PDB entry 6E63 | X-ray diffraction, 2.60 A resolution | chains P and H of the 3 polymer chains in the assembly

# Chain P
Protein: Pf48/45
Source organism: Plasmodium falciparum
UniProt: A8QVT1 (A8QVT1_PLAFA); residues 291-428 here correspond to UniProt positions 284-421 (UniProt number = residue number - 7)
Chain sequence (138 residues; row label = number of the first residue in the row):
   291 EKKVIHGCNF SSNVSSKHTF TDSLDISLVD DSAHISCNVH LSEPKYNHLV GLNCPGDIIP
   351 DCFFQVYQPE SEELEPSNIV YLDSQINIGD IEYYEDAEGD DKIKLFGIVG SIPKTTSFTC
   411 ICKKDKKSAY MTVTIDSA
Not modelled in the structure: 291-292, 359-364, 427-428
Cystine bridges: Cys298-Cys327, Cys344-Cys412, Cys352-Cys410
Reported in the primary citation:
  - mutagenesis - S301A/S305A, S305A: decreased expression

# Chain H
Protein: TB31F Fab heavy chain
Source organism: Homo sapiens
Notes: antibody fragment or engineered binder
Chain sequence (222 residues; numbered 1 to 216 plus 6 insertion-coded residues; the number before each row is that of its first residue; a row labelled like 82A-82C holds insertion residues (82A, then the next letters in order)):
     1 EVQLVQSGGG LVQPGGSLRL SCAASGFTFN NYWMSWVRQA PGKGLEWVSS IS
   52A N
    53 IGGTIYYPDS VKGRFTISRD NSKNTLYLQM
82A-82C NSL
    83 RAEDTAVYYC TRDLRMSD
100A-100B YF
   101 DYWGQGTMVT VSSASTKGPS VFPLAPSSKS TSGGTAALGC LVKDYFPEPV TVSWNSGALT
   161 SGVHTFPAVL QSSGLYSLSS VVTVPSSSLG TQTYICNVNH KPSNTKVDKK VEPKSC
Not modelled in the structure: 128-133
Cystine bridges: Cys22-Cys92, Cys140-Cys196

# Chain P / chain H interface
Contacting residue pairs (26):
  Asp347(P) - Trp33(H)
  Asp347(P) - Tyr58(H)  hydrogen bond
  Asp347(P) - Arg97(H)  salt bridge
  Ile349(P) - Arg97(H)
  Ile349(P) - Met98(H)  hydrophobic
  Pro350(P) - Asn52A(H)
  Asp351(P) - Ser52(H)  hydrogen bond
  Asp351(P) - Asn52A(H)  hydrogen bond (side chain-backbone)
  Asp351(P) - Ile53(H)  hydrogen bond (side chain-backbone)
  Asp351(P) - Gly54(H)  hydrogen bond (side chain-backbone)
  Asp351(P) - Gly55(H)  hydrogen bond (side chain-backbone)
  Phe354(P) - Ile53(H)  hydrophobic
  Gln355(P) - Asn30(H)  hydrogen bond (side chain-backbone)
  Gln355(P) - Asn31(H)
  Gln355(P) - Asn52A(H)  hydrogen bond
  Gln355(P) - Ile53(H)
  Ile369(P) - Asn31(H)
  Ile369(P) - Asn52A(H)
  Tyr371(P) - Asn30(H)  hydrogen bond
  Lys392(P) - Thr56(H)
  Lys392(P) - Tyr58(H)  hydrogen bond
  Lys394(P) - Gly55(H)  hydrogen bond (side chain-backbone)
  Ile411(P) - Met98(H)  hydrophobic
  Lys413(P) - Arg97(H)
  Lys413(P) - Met98(H)
  Lys413(P) - Asp100(H)  salt bridge
Other interface residues (no listed pair), chain P (16 interface residues in all): Gly346, Ile348, Glu365, Asp415

# Overview
16 residues of chain P face 13 of chain H across their interface, with 11 hydrogen bonds and 2 salt bridges.
Polar contacts include Asp347(P)-Arg97(H), Lys413(P)-Asp100(H) and Asp347(P)-Tyr58(H). The paper reports that
S301A/S305A and S305A of chain P reduce expression.
Chain P is Pf48/45 (Plasmodium falciparum) and chain H is TB31F Fab heavy chain (Homo sapiens); the structure,
Crystal structure of malaria transmission-blocking antigen Pfs48/45 6C in complex with antibody TB31F, was
determined by X-ray diffraction together with 6E64 and 6E65 from the same study.
